Entry 6WMO (X-ray diffraction, 1.85 A resolution); this record covers chains A and B.

Chain A (and B):
Protein: N-acetyllactosaminide beta-1,3-N-acetylglucosaminyltransferase 2
From: Homo sapiens
Notes: EC 2.4.1.149; chain B of this document is another copy of the same molecule, construct and numbering; everything in this record applies to it too
UniProtKB: Q9NY97 (B3GN2_HUMAN); numbering as in UniProt (aligned over 35-397)
Amino-acid sequence (364 residues; numbered 34 to 397; the number before each row is that of its first residue):
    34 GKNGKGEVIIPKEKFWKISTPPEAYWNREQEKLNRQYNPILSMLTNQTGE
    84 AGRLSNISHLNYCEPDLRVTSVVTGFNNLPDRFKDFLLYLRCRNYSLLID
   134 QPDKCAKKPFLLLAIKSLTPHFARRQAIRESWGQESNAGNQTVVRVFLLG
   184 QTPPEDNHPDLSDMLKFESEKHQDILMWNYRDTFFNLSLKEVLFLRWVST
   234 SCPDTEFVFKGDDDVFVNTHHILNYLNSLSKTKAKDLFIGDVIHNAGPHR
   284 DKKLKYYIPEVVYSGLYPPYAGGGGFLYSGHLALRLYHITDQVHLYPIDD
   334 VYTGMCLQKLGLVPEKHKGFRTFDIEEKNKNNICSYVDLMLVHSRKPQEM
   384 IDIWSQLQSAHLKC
Unresolved in the structure: 34-53, 72-90 (chain B: 34-55, 72-90, 360-364, 393-397)
Disulfides: C96-C125, C138-C235, C367-C397
Covalent attachments: N-acetylglucosamine (NAG) linked to N127, N173; glycan linked to N219
Sequence notes: expression tag (34)
Ion coordination: Mg2+: D247 (together with UDP)
Residues lining bound ligands: UDP (uridine-5'-diphosphate): K149, S150, L151, H154, R157, D215, T216, F217, L220, K223, D245, D246, D247, K288, Y289, H376
Curated features (UniProtKB/Swiss-Prot):
  - glycosylation (N-linked (GlcNAc...) asparagine): N79, N89, N127, N173, N219
Reported in the primary citation:
  - Mg2+ coordination: D247, H376
  - binding site for beta-D-galactopyranose: Y303, I331, D333, F356
  - binding site for N-acetylglucosamine: I276, A279, H282, Y289, Y303
  - binding site for UDP: Y289
  - mutagenesis - K149A, D245A, H282A, D332A, D333A (15,800-fold): decreased catalytic activity
  - catalytic residues: D245, D333 (proposed by the authors, not directly observed)
  - conformationally variable residues (loop rearrangement, side-chain flip): G305 to G307, D333
  - contacts within the chain: G306-D333 (hydrogen bond)
  - mutagenesis - I276A, Y289A, Y303A, F356A: decreased catalytic activity on acceptor
  - binding site for UDP: K149 (proposed by the authors, not directly observed)

Chain A / chain B interface:
Pairs across the interface - 43 pairs, chain A then chain B:
  P153(A) - A156(B)  hydrophobic
  F155(A) - F155(B)  hydrophobic
  A156(A) - P153(B)  hydrophobic
  A156(A) - P192(B)
  A156(A) - L194(B)  hydrophobic
  Q159(A) - P192(B)
  Q159(A) - D193(B)
  Q159(A) - L194(B)
  A160(A) - P192(B)
  E163(A) - P192(B)
  E163(A) - D193(B)  hydrogen bond (side chain-backbone)
  D189(A) - Q381(B)  hydrogen bond (backbone-side chain)
  N190(A) - Q381(B)
  N190(A) - I384(B)
  N190(A) - D385(B)
  H191(A) - Q381(B)  hydrogen bond
  H191(A) - I384(B)
  P192(A) - A156(B)
  P192(A) - Q159(B)
  P192(A) - A160(B)
  P192(A) - E163(B)
  P192(A) - I384(B)
  D193(A) - Q159(B)
  D193(A) - E163(B)  hydrogen bond (backbone-side chain)
  L194(A) - A156(B)  hydrophobic
  L194(A) - Q159(B)
  D196(A) - F200(B)
  D196(A) - K204(B)  salt bridge
  M197(A) - F155(B)  hydrophobic
  M197(A) - M197(B)  hydrophobic
  M197(A) - F200(B)
  F200(A) - D196(B)
  F200(A) - M197(B)  hydrophobic
  F200(A) - F200(B)  hydrophobic
  E201(A) - M197(B)
  K204(A) - D196(B)  salt bridge
  Q381(A) - D189(B)  hydrogen bond (side chain-backbone)
  Q381(A) - N190(B)
  Q381(A) - H191(B)  hydrogen bond
  I384(A) - N190(B)
  I384(A) - H191(B)
  I384(A) - P192(B)
  D385(A) - N190(B)
Also at the interface, not in a pair above, chain A (22 interface residues in all): P380, S388
Also at the interface, not in a pair above, chain B (21 interface residues in all): E201, P380

Summary:
22 residues of chain A face 21 of chain B across their interface; the contacts include 6 hydrogen bonds and 2
salt bridges. Polar pairs include D196(A)-K204(B), E163(A)-D193(B) and D189(A)-Q381(B). The paper reports
catalytic residues D245(A) and D333(A); K149A, D245A and H282A of chain A, among others, reduce catalytic
activity; 9 substitutions were tested in all.
Both chains are N-acetyllactosaminide beta-1,3-N-acetylglucosaminyltransferase 2 (Homo sapiens). Entry 6WMO
(Human poly-N-acetyl-lactosamine synthase structure demonstrates a modular assembly of catalytic subsites for
GT-A glycosyltransferases) was determined by X-ray diffraction (same publication as 6WMM and 6WMN).
